PDB entry 7A5R | electron microscopy, 3.70 A resolution | chains H and L of the 6 polymer chains in the assembly

== Chain H ==
Protein: CR3022 Fab Heavy Chain
Source organism: Homo sapiens
Notes: antibody fragment or engineered binder
Sequence (256 residues; row label = number of the first residue in the row; numbers below 1 keep their minus sign (Met-18 is residue -18)):
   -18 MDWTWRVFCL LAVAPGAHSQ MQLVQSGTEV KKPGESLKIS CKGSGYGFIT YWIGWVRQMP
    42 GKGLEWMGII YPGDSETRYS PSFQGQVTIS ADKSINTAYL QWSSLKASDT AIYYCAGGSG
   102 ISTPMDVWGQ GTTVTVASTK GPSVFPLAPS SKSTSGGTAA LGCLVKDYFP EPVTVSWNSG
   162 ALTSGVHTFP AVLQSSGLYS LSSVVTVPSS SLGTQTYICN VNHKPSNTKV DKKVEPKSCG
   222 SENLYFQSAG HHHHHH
Unresolved in the structure: -18 to 0, 134-138, 219-237
Disulfide bonds: Cys22-Cys96, Cys144-Cys200

== Chain L ==
Protein: CR3022 Fab Light Chain
Source organism: Homo sapiens
Notes: antibody fragment or engineered binder
Sequence (240 residues; each row starts with the number of its first residue; numbers below 1 keep their minus sign (Met-19 is residue -19)):
   -19 MVLQTQVFIS LLLWISGAYG DIQLTQSPDS LAVSLGERAT INCKSSQSVL YSSINKNYLA
    41 WYQQKPGQPP KLLIYWASTR ESGVPDRFSG SGSGTDFTLT ISSLQAEDVA VYYCQQYYST
   101 PYTFGQGTKV EIKRTVAAPS VFIFPPSDEQ LKSGTASVVC LLNNFYPREA KVQWKVDNAL
   161 QSGNSQESVT EQDSKDSTYS LSSTLTLSKA DYEKHKVYAC EVTHQGLSSP VTKSFNRGEC
Unresolved in the structure: -19 to 0, 158-163, 189-196, 217-220
Disulfide bonds: Cys23-Cys94, Cys140-Cys200

== Interface between chain H and chain L ==
Contacting residue pairs (48):
  Gln39(H) - Gln44(L)  hydrogen bond
  Gly44(H) - Tyr93(L)
  Leu45(H) - Pro50(L)  hydrophobic
  Leu45(H) - Phe104(L)
  Trp47(H) - Pro101(L)  hydrophobic
  Trp47(H) - Tyr102(L)
  Arg59(H) - Thr100(L)
  Ser103(H) - Tyr97(L)
  Ser103(H) - Tyr98(L)  hydrogen bond (side chain-backbone)
  Ser103(H) - Tyr102(L)  hydrogen bond (backbone-side chain)
  Thr104(H) - Tyr97(L)
  Pro105(H) - Tyr42(L)
  Pro105(H) - Leu52(L)  hydrophobic
  Pro105(H) - Tyr55(L)  hydrophobic
  Pro105(H) - Tyr97(L)
  Met106(H) - Tyr42(L)  hydrogen bond (backbone-side chain)
  Met106(H) - Gln95(L)
  Trp109(H) - Tyr42(L)  hydrophobic
  Trp109(H) - Pro49(L)  hydrophobic
  Trp109(H) - Pro50(L)
  Gly110(H) - Pro49(L)
  Phe126(H) - Glu129(L)
  Pro127(H) - Ser127(L)
  Leu128(H) - Phe124(L)  hydrophobic
  Leu128(H) - Pro125(L)
  Leu128(H) - Gln130(L)
  Leu128(H) - Val139(L)  hydrophobic
  Ala129(H) - Phe124(L)
  Ser131(H) - Ile123(L)  hydrogen bond (side chain-backbone)
  Ala140(H) - Phe122(L)  hydrophobic
  Ala141(H) - Phe122(L)
  Ala141(H) - Phe124(L)
  Leu145(H) - Gln130(L)
  His168(H) - Asn144(L)
  His168(H) - Ser180(L)  hydrogen bond
  Thr169(H) - Thr170(L)
  Phe170(H) - Leu141(L)  hydrophobic
  Phe170(H) - Ser168(L)
  Phe170(H) - Thr170(L)
  Phe170(H) - Ser180(L)
  Phe170(H) - Ser182(L)
  Pro171(H) - Ser168(L)  hydrogen bond (backbone-side chain)
  Pro171(H) - Val169(L)
  Val173(H) - Gln166(L)
  Ser183(H) - Ser182(L)
  Val185(H) - Leu141(L)  hydrophobic
  Lys218(H) - Ser127(L)  hydrogen bond
  Lys218(H) - Asp128(L)
Also at the interface, not in a pair above, chain H (38 interface residues in all): Lys43, Ser61, Pro62, Tyr95, Ile102, Asp107, Gln111, Thr139, Leu142, Lys147, Leu174
Also at the interface, not in a pair above, chain L (38 interface residues in all): Tyr38, Ala40, Gln48, Glu61, Gln106, Ser133, Asn143

== In short ==
The chain H/chain L interface involves 38 residues from each chain; the contacts include 8 hydrogen bonds.
Polar pairs include Gln39(H)-Gln44(L), Ser103(H)-Tyr98(L) and Ser103(H)-Tyr102(L).
Chain H is CR3022 Fab Heavy Chain and chain L is CR3022 Fab Light Chain, both from Homo sapiens; the
structure, Complex of SARS-CoV-2 spike and CR3022 Fab (Non-Uniform Refinement), was determined by electron
microscopy, deposited together with 7A5S.
